Entry 4N41 (X-ray diffraction, 2.25 A resolution); this record covers chains A and D of the 3 polymer chains in the assembly.

[Chain A]
Molecule: Argonaute
From: Thermus thermophilus
Reference sequence: Q746M7 (Q746M7_THET2); residues 1-685 here = UniProt positions 1-685
Sequence (685 residues; each row starts with the number of its first residue):
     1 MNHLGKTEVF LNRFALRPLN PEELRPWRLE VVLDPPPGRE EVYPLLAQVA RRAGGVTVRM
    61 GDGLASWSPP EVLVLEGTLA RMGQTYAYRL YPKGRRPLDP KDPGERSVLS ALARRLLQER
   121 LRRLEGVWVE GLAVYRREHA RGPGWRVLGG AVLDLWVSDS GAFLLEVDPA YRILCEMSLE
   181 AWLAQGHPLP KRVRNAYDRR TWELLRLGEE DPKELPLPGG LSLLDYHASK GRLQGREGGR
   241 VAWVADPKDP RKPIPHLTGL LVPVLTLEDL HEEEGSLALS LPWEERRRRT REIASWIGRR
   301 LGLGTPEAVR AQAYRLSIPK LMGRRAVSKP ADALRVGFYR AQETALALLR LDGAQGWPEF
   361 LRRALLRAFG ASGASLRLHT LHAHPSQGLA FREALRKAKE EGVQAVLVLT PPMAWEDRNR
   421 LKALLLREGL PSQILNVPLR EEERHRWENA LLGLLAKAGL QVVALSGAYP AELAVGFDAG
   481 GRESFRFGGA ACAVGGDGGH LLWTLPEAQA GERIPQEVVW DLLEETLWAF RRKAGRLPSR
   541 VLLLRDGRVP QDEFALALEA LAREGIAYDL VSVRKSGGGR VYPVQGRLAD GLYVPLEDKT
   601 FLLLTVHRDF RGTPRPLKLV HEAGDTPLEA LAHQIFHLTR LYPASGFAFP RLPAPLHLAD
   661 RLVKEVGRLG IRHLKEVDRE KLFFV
Unresolved in the structure: 1-4, 36-43, 215-222, 231-233, 274-276, 497
UniProt features mapped onto this chain:
  - active site: Asp478, Glu512, Asp546, Asp660
  - binding site (Mn(2+)): Asp478, Asp546, Asp660, Val685
  - mutagenesis: Arg172 (R172A: Reduced cleavage of target RNA; further decreased when associated with A-548), Tyr197 (Y197A: No change in cleavage of target RNA; when associated with 226-AHASKGA-232), Tyr226 to Arg232 (No change in cleavage of target RNA), Arg232 (R232A: No change in cleavage of target RNA), Arg418 to Lys422 (No cleavage of target RNA), Lys422 (K422A: No cleavage of target RNA), Lys457 (K457A: No cleavage of target RNA; when associated with 418-ANRLA-422), Asp478 (D478A: No cleavage of target RNA. No cleavage of tDNA, no DNA associates with TtAgo in E.coli; when associated with A-546 ...), Glu512 (E512A: No cleavage of tDNA), Asp546 (D546A: No cleavage of target RNA. No cleavage of tDNA, no DNA associates with TtAgo in E.coli; when associated with A-478 ...), Arg548 (R548A: Poor cleavage of target RNA), Asp660 (D660A: Poor cleavage of target RNA. No cleavage of tDNA)
Reported in the primary citation:
  - conformationally variable residues (loop rearrangement): Glu512

[Chain D]
Molecule: 13-nt DNA strand
Sequence (13 nucleotides; row label = number of the first residue in the row):
     3 ACCTACTACC TCG

[Chain A / chain D interface]
Residue-residue contacts (32):
  Arg114(A) with DA3(D), salt bridge to the phosphate
  Leu267(A) with DA10(D), sugar contact
  Glu268(A) with DT9(D), phosphate contact
  His271(A) with DA10(D), sugar contact; DC11(D), salt bridge to the phosphate
  Ser328(A) with DG15(D), hydrogen bond to the phosphate
  Lys329(A) with DG15(D), phosphate contact
  His445(A) with DC14(D), stacking on the base
  Gly480(A) with DT6(D), sugar contact
  Gly481(A) with DC5(D), phosphate contact; DT6(D), sugar contact
  Gly547(A) with DC4(D), sugar contact; DC5(D), phosphate contact
  Arg548(A) with DC4(D), base contact
  Val573(A) with DC5(D), phosphate contact
  Arg574(A) with DC4(D), salt bridge to the phosphate; DC5(D), phosphate contact
  Lys575(A) with DC5(D), hydrogen bond to the phosphate; DT6(D), salt bridge to the phosphate
  Ser576(A) with DC5(D), hydrogen bond to the phosphate
  Gly577(A) with DC4(D), phosphate contact
  Asp590(A) with DG15(D), hydrogen bond to the base
  Val606(A) with DG15(D), base contact
  His607(A) with DG15(D), base contact
  Arg608(A) with DG15(D), hydrogen bond to the sugar
  Phe610(A) with DT13(D), sugar contact
  Arg640(A) with DG15(D), base contact
  Phe647(A) with DC14(D), base contact; DG15(D), sugar contact
  Ala648(A) with DG15(D), base contact
  Phe649(A) with DG15(D), hydrogen bond to the base
  Lys664(A) with DA7(D), phosphate contact
Also at the interface, not in a pair above, chain A (30 interface residues in all): Asp154, Arg611, Lys618, Asp660
Also at the interface, not in a pair above, chain D (12 interface residues in all): DC12

[In short]
30 residues of chain A face 12 of chain D across their interface, with 6 hydrogen bonds, 4 salt bridges and 1
aromatic stacking contact. Among the polar pairs are Asp590(A)-DG15(D), Phe649(A)-DG15(D) and
Arg608(A)-DG15(D). UniProt lists 4 active-site residues, 4 Mn2+-binding residues and 20 mutagenesis sites on
chain A. The paper reports conformational variability at Glu512(A).
Chain A is Argonaute (Thermus thermophilus) and chain D is a 13-nt DNA strand; the structure, Structure of
Thermus thermophilus Argonaute bound to guide DNA and 15-mer target DNA, was determined by X-ray diffraction
(same publication as 4KPY, 4N47, 4N76, 4NCA and 4NCB).
